PDB entry 9HBW | electron microscopy, 3.59 A resolution | chains A and D of the 8 polymer chains in the assembly

Chain A (and D):
Molecule: Tilapia Lake Virus nucleoprotein (segment 4)
Organism: Tilapia lake virus
Notes: chain D of this document is another copy of the same molecule, construct and numbering; everything in this record applies to it too
Reference sequence: A0A1Y9SHW7 (A0A1Y9SHW7_9VIRU); numbering as in UniProt (aligned over 1-354)
Sequence (354 residues; row label = number of the first residue in the row):
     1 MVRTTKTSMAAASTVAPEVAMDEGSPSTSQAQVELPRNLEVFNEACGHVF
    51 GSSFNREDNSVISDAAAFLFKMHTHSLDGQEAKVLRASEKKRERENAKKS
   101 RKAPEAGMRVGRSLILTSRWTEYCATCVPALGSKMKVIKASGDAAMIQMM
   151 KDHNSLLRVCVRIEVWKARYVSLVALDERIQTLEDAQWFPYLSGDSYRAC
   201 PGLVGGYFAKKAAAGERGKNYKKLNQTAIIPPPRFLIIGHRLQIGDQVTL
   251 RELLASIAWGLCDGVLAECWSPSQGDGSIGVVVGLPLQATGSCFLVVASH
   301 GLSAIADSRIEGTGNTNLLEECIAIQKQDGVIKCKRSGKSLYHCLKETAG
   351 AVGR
Disordered / not traced: 1-33, 289-290, 313-316, 351-354 (chain D: 1-33, 313-315, 351-354)

Chain A / chain D interface:
Contacting residue pairs (44; chain A residue first):
  R86(A) - K90(D)
  E216(A) - Y207(D)
  R217(A) - R179(D)  hydrogen bond (side chain-backbone)
  K223(A) - E178(D)  salt bridge
  K223(A) - Q181(D)
  S292(A) - Y342(D)
  C293(A) - L176(D)  hydrophobic
  C293(A) - L261(D)  hydrophobic
  C293(A) - S340(D)
  F294(A) - H343(D)
  L295(A) - L261(D)
  L295(A) - S340(D)
  V296(A) - L261(D)
  V296(A) - D263(D)
  V296(A) - R336(D)
  V296(A) - G338(D)
  V296(A) - K339(D)
  V296(A) - S340(D)
  V297(A) - A186(D)  hydrophobic
  V297(A) - Q226(D)
  V297(A) - W259(D)  hydrophobic
  V297(A) - L261(D)  hydrogen bond (backbone-backbone)
  S299(A) - C262(D)
  H300(A) - I257(D)
  H300(A) - L266(D)
  H300(A) - P286(D)
  H300(A) - L287(D)
  H300(A) - Q288(D)
  H300(A) - I323(D)
  G301(A) - E321(D)
  L302(A) - E321(D)
  L302(A) - I323(D)  hydrophobic
  L302(A) - R336(D)
  S303(A) - E321(D)
  S303(A) - R336(D)  hydrogen bond (backbone-side chain)
  A304(A) - L183(D)  hydrophobic
  I305(A) - R336(D)
  I305(A) - G338(D)
  S308(A) - G338(D)  hydrogen bond (side chain-backbone)
  S308(A) - K339(D)  hydrogen bond (side chain-backbone)
  E311(A) - T316(D)
  E311(A) - N317(D)
  E311(A) - L318(D)
  E311(A) - L319(D)
Other interface residues (no listed pair), chain A (22 interface residues in all): K136, G218, G291
Other interface residues (no listed pair), chain D (35 interface residues in all): E89, A97, T227, V265, R309

In short:
22 residues of chain A and 35 residues of chain D are in contact; the contacts include 5 hydrogen bonds and 1
salt bridge. Polar pairs include K223(A)-E178(D), R217(A)-R179(D) and S303(A)-R336(D).
Chain A and chain D are both Tilapia Lake Virus nucleoprotein (segment 4) (Tilapia lake virus); the structure,
TiLV-NP tetramer (pseudo-C4), was determined by electron microscopy together with 9HBR, 9HBS, 9HBT, 9HBU,
9HBV, 9HBX, 9HBY and 9HBZ from the same study.
